Entry 8RVO (electron microscopy, 2.69 A resolution); this record covers chains C and D of the 34 polymer chains in the assembly.

Chain C:
Protein: Proteasome subunit alpha type-3
From: Saccharomyces cerevisiae
UniProtKB: P23638 (PSA3_YEAST); the construct has insertions or renumbered stretches relative to UniProt, so the offset changes along the chain: 1-218 = UniProt 1-218; 221-254 = UniProt 225-258
Amino-acid sequence (258 residues; row label = number of the first residue in the row; note: 2 numbers in that range are skipped by the numbering (no residue carries them; nothing is unmodelled there); a row labelled like 218A-218F holds insertion residues (218A, then the next letters in order)):
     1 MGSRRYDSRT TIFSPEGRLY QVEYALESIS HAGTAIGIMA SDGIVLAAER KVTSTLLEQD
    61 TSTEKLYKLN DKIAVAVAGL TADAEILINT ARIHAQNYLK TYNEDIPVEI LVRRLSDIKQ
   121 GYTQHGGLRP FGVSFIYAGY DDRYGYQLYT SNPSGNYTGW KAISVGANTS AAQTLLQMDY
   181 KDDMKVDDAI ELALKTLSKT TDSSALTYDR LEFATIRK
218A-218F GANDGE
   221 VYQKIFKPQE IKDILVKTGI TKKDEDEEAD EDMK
Disordered / not traced: 1-2, 62, 218A-218F, 242-254
Curated features (UniProtKB/Swiss-Prot):
  - cross-link (Glycyl lysine isopeptide (Lys-Gly)): Lys100 (interchain with G-Cter in ubiquitin), Lys199 (interchain with G-Cter in ubiquitin), Lys227 (interchain with G-Cter in ubiquitin)

Chain D:
Protein: Proteasome subunit alpha type-4
From: Saccharomyces cerevisiae
UniProtKB: P40303 (PSA4_YEAST); residues 1-254 here = UniProt positions 1-254
Amino-acid sequence (254 residues; numbered 1 to 254; the number before each row is that of its first residue):
     1 MSGYDRALSI FSPDGHIFQV EYALEAVKRG TCAVGVKGKN CVVLGCERRS TLKLQDTRIT
    61 PSKVSKIDSH VVLSFSGLNA DSRILIEKAR VEAQSHRLTL EDPVTVEYLT RYVAGVQQRY
   121 TQSGGVRPFG VSTLIAGFDP RDDEPKLYQT EPSGIYSSWS AQTIGRNSKT VREFLEKNYD
   181 RKEPPATVEE CVKLTVRSLL EVVQTGAKNI EITVVKPDSD IVALSSEEIN QYVTQIEQEK
   241 QEQQEQDKKK KSNH
Disordered / not traced: 1, 247-254
Curated features (UniProtKB/Swiss-Prot):
  - modified residue: Thr60 (Phosphothreonine)

How chain C and chain D interact:
Residue-residue contacts (62):
  Arg5(C) with Arg6(D), hydrogen bond (backbone-side chain)
  Tyr6(C) with Asp5(D), hydrogen bond
  Arg9(C) with Arg6(D)
  Thr10(C) with Arg127(D)
  Thr11(C) with Gly124(D); Val126(D); Arg127(D)
  Ile12(C) with Arg6(D); Gln19(D)
  Phe13(C) with Gln19(D), hydrogen bond (backbone-side chain); Tyr22(D); Ala26(D), hydrophobic; Arg127(D); Pro128(D)
  Ser14(C) with Tyr22(D)
  Pro15(C) with Tyr22(D), hydrophobic; Glu25(D)
  Glu16(C) with Glu25(D); Arg29(D)
  Gly17(C) with Tyr22(D); Ala26(D)
  Arg18(C) with Arg29(D)
  Leu19(C) with Arg127(D)
  Glu109(C) with Ile59(D)
  Ser116(C) with Arg83(D)
  Asp117(C) with Arg83(D), salt bridge; Ile84(D); Glu87(D)
  Gln120(C) with Ala80(D); Asp81(D), hydrogen bond; Ile84(D); Arg127(D)
  Thr123(C) with Arg127(D), hydrogen bond (backbone-side chain)
  Gln124(C) with Val126(D); Arg127(D), hydrogen bond (side chain-backbone); Phe129(D)
  His125(C) with Gly125(D)
  Gly126(C) with Gly125(D), hydrogen bond (backbone-backbone)
  Tyr144(C) with Arg58(D); Ile59(D), hydrophobic
  Tyr146(C) with Arg58(D), hydrogen bond (backbone-side chain)
  Tyr149(C) with Ile59(D)
  Gly155(C) with Arg83(D), hydrogen bond (backbone-side chain)
  Asn156(C) with Asn79(D); Ala80(D)
  Tyr157(C) with Pro61(D); Arg83(D)
  Thr158(C) with Gln55(D)
  Gly159(C) with Gln55(D); Asp56(D), hydrogen bond (backbone-backbone)
  Trp160(C) with Leu52(D), hydrophobic; Leu54(D); Gln55(D); Asp56(D)
  Lys161(C) with Leu54(D), hydrogen bond (backbone-backbone); Asp56(D)
  Ala162(C) with Leu54(D)
  Gln173(C) with Leu54(D)
  Leu176(C) with Leu54(D), hydrophobic
  Gln177(C) with Lys53(D), hydrogen bond (backbone-side chain); Leu54(D)
  Tyr180(C) with Leu54(D), hydrophobic
Other interface residues (no listed pair), chain C (41 interface residues in all): Ser8, Met39, Arg113, Gln147, Ser154
Other interface residues (no listed pair), chain D (31 interface residues in all): Ala23, Leu78, Tyr120, Gly130

In short:
41 residues of chain C face 31 of chain D across their interface; the contacts include 12 hydrogen bonds and 1
salt bridge. Among the polar pairs are Asp117(C)-Arg83(D), Arg5(C)-Arg6(D) and Tyr6(C)-Asp5(D).
Chain C is Proteasome subunit alpha type-3 and chain D is Proteasome subunit alpha type-4, both from
Saccharomyces cerevisiae; the structure, Proteasomal late precursor complex from pre1-1, state 1, was
determined by electron microscopy (same publication as 8RVL, 8RVP, 8RVQ and 9GBK).
